3CLT - chains C and D; structure by X-ray diffraction, 2.00 A resolution.

# Chain C
Protein: Electron transfer flavoprotein subunit beta
Source organism: Methylophilus methylotrophus
Notes: engineered mutation(s): R237E
UniProt: P53570 (ETFB_METME); residue numbers follow UniProt; this construct covers 1-264
Sequence (264 residues; row label = number of the first residue in the row):
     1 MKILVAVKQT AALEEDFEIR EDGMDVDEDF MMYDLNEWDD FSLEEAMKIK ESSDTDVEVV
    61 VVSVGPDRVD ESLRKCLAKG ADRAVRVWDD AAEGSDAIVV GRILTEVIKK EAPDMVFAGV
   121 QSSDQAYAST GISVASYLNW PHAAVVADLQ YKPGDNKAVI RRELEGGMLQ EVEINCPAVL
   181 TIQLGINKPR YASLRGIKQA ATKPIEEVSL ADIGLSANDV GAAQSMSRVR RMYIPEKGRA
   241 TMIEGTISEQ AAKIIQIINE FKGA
Disordered / not traced: 194-201, 264
Ligand contacts:
  - adenosine monophosphate (AMP): Ala6, Val7, Lys8, Asn36, Trp38, Asp39, Val62, Ser63, Val64, Val100, Leu104, Ala118, Gly119, Val120, Gln121, Ser122, Ala126, Tyr127, Ala128, Ser129, Thr130, Gly131
  - FAD (flavin-adenine dinucleotide): Glu37, Trp38, Val120, Gln121, Val145, Glu163, Gln183, Leu184
Swiss-Prot annotation at these positions:
  - binding site (AMP): Ala6, Asn36 to Asp39, Val64, Gly119 to Ser122, Tyr127 to Thr130

# Chain D
Protein: Electron transfer flavoprotein subunit alpha
Source organism: Methylophilus methylotrophus
UniProt: P53571 (ETFA_METME); residues 0-320 here correspond to UniProt positions 1-321 (UniProt number = residue number + 1)
Sequence (321 residues; each row starts with the number of its first residue; numbering starts at 0):
     0 MSKILVIAEH RRNDLRPVSL ELIGAANGLK KSGEDKVVVA VIGSQADAFV PALSVNGVDE
    60 LVVVKGSSID FDPDVFEASV SALIAAHNPS VVLLPHSVDS LGYASSLASK TGYGFATDVY
   120 IVEYQGDELV ATRGGYNQKV NVEVDFPGKS TVVLTIRPSV FKPLEGAGSP VVSNVDAPSV
   180 QSRSQNKDYV EVGGGNDIDI TTVDFIMSIG RGIGEETNVE QFRELADEAG ATLCCSEPIA
   240 DAGWLPKSRQ VGQSGKVVGS CKLYVAMGIS GSIQHMAGMK HVPTIIAVNT DPGASIFTIA
   300 KYGIVADIFD IEEELKAQLA A
Disordered / not traced: 0, 320
Differences from the reference sequence: engineered mutation Glu236 (Arg237 in P53571)
Ligand contacts: FAD (flavin-adenine dinucleotide): Gly209, Arg210, Gly211, Ser235, Glu236, Pro237, Gln249, Val250, Gly251, Gln252, Ser253, Gly254, Gly267, Ile268, Ser269, Gly270, Ser271, Gln273, His274, Val287, Asn288, Thr289, Asp290, Ala293, Ala305, Asp306, Ile307, Phe308
Swiss-Prot annotation at these positions:
  - binding site (FAD): Arg210, Ser235, Gln249, Val250, Ser253, Gly254, Ser269, Ser271, Gln273, His274, Asn288, Asp306, Ile307

# Interface between chain C and chain D
Contacting residue pairs - 164 pairs, chain C then chain D:
  Ala11(C) - Tyr135(D)
  Leu13(C) - Tyr135(D)  hydrophobic
  Phe17(C) - Lys138(D)
  Phe17(C) - Val139(D)  hydrophobic
  Asp25(C) - Tyr135(D)  hydrogen bond
  Val26(C) - Tyr135(D)  hydrophobic
  Met31(C) - Tyr135(D)
  Glu37(C) - Arg210(D)  salt bridge
  Ile98(C) - Ser104(D)
  Ile98(C) - Ser108(D)
  Gln121(C) - Gln273(D)  hydrogen bond
  Ser123(C) - Asn136(D)
  Asp124(C) - Gly134(D)
  Asp124(C) - Tyr135(D)  hydrogen bond (backbone-backbone)
  Asp124(C) - Asn136(D)  hydrogen bond (backbone-backbone)
  Gln125(C) - Arg132(D)  hydrogen bond (backbone-side chain)
  Gln125(C) - Gly134(D)
  Gln125(C) - Tyr135(D)  hydrogen bond (side chain-backbone)
  Ala126(C) - Arg132(D)  hydrogen bond (backbone-side chain)
  Tyr127(C) - Thr116(D)  hydrogen bond (backbone-side chain)
  Tyr127(C) - Arg132(D)
  Ala128(C) - Leu100(D)  hydrophobic
  Ser129(C) - Ser104(D)  hydrogen bond (backbone-side chain)
  Ser129(C) - Phe114(D)
  Ser129(C) - Thr116(D)
  Ile132(C) - Leu100(D)
  Ile132(C) - Gly101(D)
  Ile132(C) - Ser104(D)
  Ile132(C) - Ser105(D)
  Ser133(C) - Ser104(D)  hydrogen bond (backbone-side chain)
  Ser133(C) - Ser108(D)  hydrogen bond
  Ser136(C) - Ser105(D)  hydrogen bond (side chain-backbone)
  Ser136(C) - Ser108(D)
  Ser136(C) - Lys109(D)  hydrogen bond
  Tyr137(C) - Ser108(D)
  Asn139(C) - Arg182(D)  hydrogen bond
  Trp140(C) - Arg182(D)
  Pro141(C) - Arg182(D)
  His142(C) - Pro72(D)
  His142(C) - Asp73(D)
  His142(C) - Gly101(D)
  His142(C) - Arg182(D)
  Ala144(C) - Leu100(D)
  Ala144(C) - Gly101(D)
  Val145(C) - Val97(D)  hydrophobic
  Val145(C) - Leu100(D)  hydrophobic
  Arg161(C) - Val189(D)
  Arg162(C) - Phe70(D)
  Arg162(C) - Val97(D)
  Arg162(C) - Asp98(D)  salt bridge
  Glu163(C) - Val97(D)
  Glu163(C) - Ser253(D)  hydrogen bond
  Leu164(C) - Arg10(D)
  Leu164(C) - Val97(D)  hydrophobic
  Leu164(C) - Tyr188(D)  hydrophobic
  Leu164(C) - Ser253(D)
  Glu165(C) - Arg10(D)  salt bridge
  Glu165(C) - Arg15(D)  salt bridge
  Glu165(C) - Ser96(D)
  Glu165(C) - Val97(D)  hydrogen bond (side chain-backbone)
  Glu165(C) - Gln252(D)
  Gly166(C) - Gln252(D)  hydrogen bond (backbone-backbone)
  Gly166(C) - Ser253(D)
  Gly166(C) - Gly254(D)  hydrogen bond (backbone-backbone)
  Gly166(C) - Lys255(D)  hydrogen bond (backbone-side chain)
  Gly167(C) - Glu190(D)
  Gly167(C) - Ser253(D)  hydrogen bond (backbone-backbone)
  Gly167(C) - Gly254(D)  hydrogen bond (backbone-backbone)
  Met168(C) - Arg11(D)
  Met168(C) - Val189(D)
  Leu169(C) - Tyr188(D)
  Leu169(C) - Val189(D)  hydrogen bond (backbone-backbone)
  Leu169(C) - Val191(D)  hydrophobic
  Gln170(C) - Asn185(D)
  Gln170(C) - Asp187(D)
  Gln170(C) - Tyr188(D)  hydrogen bond
  Glu171(C) - Asn185(D)
  Glu171(C) - Lys186(D)  hydrogen bond (backbone-backbone)
  Glu171(C) - Asp187(D)  hydrogen bond (backbone-backbone)
  Val172(C) - Ser183(D)
  Val172(C) - Gln184(D)
  Val172(C) - Asn185(D)
  Glu173(C) - Ser183(D)
  Glu173(C) - Gln184(D)  hydrogen bond (backbone-backbone)
  Ile174(C) - Arg182(D)
  Ile174(C) - Ser183(D)
  Asn175(C) - Arg182(D)  hydrogen bond (backbone-backbone)
  Gln183(C) - Glu236(D)
  Leu184(C) - Glu236(D)
  Leu184(C) - Asp240(D)
  Gly185(C) - Asp240(D)
  Lys188(C) - Asp240(D)  hydrogen bond (side chain-backbone)
  Lys188(C) - Ala241(D)
  Met226(C) - Ala107(D)
  Met226(C) - Thr110(D)
  Met226(C) - Gly111(D)
  Met226(C) - Tyr112(D)
  Met226(C) - Gly113(D)
  Met226(C) - Phe114(D)  hydrogen bond (backbone-backbone)
  Met226(C) - Phe145(D)
  Met226(C) - Lys148(D)
  Ser227(C) - Phe114(D)
  Ser227(C) - Asp144(D)
  Ser227(C) - Phe145(D)
  Arg228(C) - Val143(D)
  Arg228(C) - Asp144(D)  salt bridge
  Arg228(C) - Pro146(D)
  Val229(C) - Glu142(D)
  Arg230(C) - Gln124(D)  hydrogen bond
  Arg230(C) - Val129(D)
  Arg230(C) - Glu142(D)  salt bridge
  Arg230(C) - Val143(D)
  Arg230(C) - Asp144(D)  salt bridge
  Arg231(C) - Val141(D)
  Arg231(C) - Glu142(D)  salt bridge
  Met232(C) - Tyr135(D)  hydrophobic
  Met232(C) - Val139(D)  hydrophobic
  Met232(C) - Asn140(D)
  Met232(C) - Val141(D)  hydrophobic
  Tyr233(C) - Val139(D)
  Tyr233(C) - Asn140(D)  hydrogen bond (backbone-backbone)
  Pro235(C) - Lys138(D)
  Pro235(C) - Val139(D)
  Pro235(C) - Asn140(D)
  Lys237(C) - Gln137(D)  hydrogen bond (side chain-backbone)
  Lys237(C) - Thr297(D)
  Gly238(C) - Phe296(D)
  Gly238(C) - Thr297(D)
  Ala240(C) - Phe296(D)  hydrogen bond (backbone-backbone)
  Ala240(C) - Ala299(D)
  Ala240(C) - Lys300(D)
  Ala240(C) - Gly302(D)
  Thr241(C) - Lys300(D)  hydrogen bond (backbone-backbone)
  Thr241(C) - Tyr301(D)
  Thr241(C) - Gly302(D)  hydrogen bond (backbone-backbone)
  Met242(C) - Phe296(D)  hydrophobic
  Met242(C) - Gly302(D)
  Met242(C) - Val304(D)  hydrophobic
  Ile243(C) - Gly302(D)  hydrogen bond (backbone-backbone)
  Ile247(C) - Ala305(D)  hydrophobic
  Ile247(C) - Asp309(D)
  Ile247(C) - Ile310(D)  hydrophobic
  Ile247(C) - Glu313(D)
  Ser248(C) - Glu313(D)
  Ser248(C) - Gln317(D)  hydrogen bond (backbone-side chain)
  Gln250(C) - Ile303(D)
  Gln250(C) - Ala305(D)
  Gln250(C) - Ile310(D)
  Ala251(C) - Glu313(D)
  Ala251(C) - Leu314(D)
  Ala251(C) - Gln317(D)
  Ala252(C) - Gln317(D)  hydrogen bond (backbone-side chain)
  Ile254(C) - Leu314(D)  hydrophobic
  Ile255(C) - Leu314(D)  hydrophobic
  Ile255(C) - Gln317(D)
  Ile255(C) - Leu318(D)
  Ile257(C) - Ile285(D)  hydrophobic
  Ile257(C) - Tyr301(D)  hydrophobic
  Ile258(C) - Phe204(D)  hydrophobic
  Phe261(C) - Asp203(D)
  Phe261(C) - Phe204(D)  hydrophobic
  Phe261(C) - Lys261(D)
  Phe261(C) - Leu262(D)  hydrophobic
  Lys262(C) - Ala228(D)  hydrogen bond (side chain-backbone)
Other interface residues (no listed pair), chain C (77 interface residues in all): Ile19, Val120, Ser225, Ile234, Arg239, Lys253
Other interface residues (no listed pair), chain D (88 interface residues in all): Glu8, Glu76, His95, Tyr102, Ile120, Thr131, Gly133, Met206, Thr283

# Summary
77 residues of chain C and 88 residues of chain D are in contact, with 39 hydrogen bonds and 8 salt bridges.
Polar pairs include Glu37(C)-Arg210(D), Arg162(C)-Asp98(D) and Glu165(C)-Arg10(D). Flavin-adenine dinucleotide
is bound between chain C and chain D. Bound to chain C: adenosine monophosphate.
Here chain C is Electron transfer flavoprotein subunit beta and chain D is Electron transfer flavoprotein
subunit alpha, both from Methylophilus methylotrophus. Entry 3CLT (Crystal structure of the R236E mutant of
Methylophilus methylotrophus ETF) was determined by X-ray diffraction, deposited together with 3CLR, 3CLS and
3CLU.
